2F8N - chains I and K of the 10 polymer chains in the assembly; structure by X-ray diffraction, 2.90 A resolution.

[Chain I]
Molecule: alpha-satellite DNA (146 bp)
Organism: Homo sapiens
Sequence (146 nucleotides; numbered 1 to 145 plus 1 insertion-coded residue; the number before each row is that of its first residue):
     1 ATCAATATCC ACCTGCAGAT TCTACCAAAA GTGTATTTGG AAACTGCTCC ATCAAAAGGC
    61 ATGTTCAGCG GAA
   73A T
    74 TCCGCTGAAC ATGCCTTTTG ATGGAGCAGT TTCCAAATAC ACTTTTGGTA GAATCTGCAG
   134 GTGGATATTG AT
Unresolved in the structure: 73A

[Chain K]
Protein: Histone H2A type 1
Organism: Mus musculus
UniProt: Q8CGP6 (H2A1H_MOUSE); aligned to UniProt positions 1-130 over residues 0-129 (the alignment contains insertions or deletions, so no single offset holds)
Amino-acid sequence (149 residues; each row starts with the number of its first residue; numbers below 1 keep their minus sign (Met-19 is residue -19)):
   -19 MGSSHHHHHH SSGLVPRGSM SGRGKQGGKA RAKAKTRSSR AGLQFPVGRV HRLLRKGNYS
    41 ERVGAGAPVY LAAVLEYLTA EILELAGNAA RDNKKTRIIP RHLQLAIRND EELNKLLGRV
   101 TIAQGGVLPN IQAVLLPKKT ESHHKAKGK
Unresolved in the structure: -19 to 13, 119-129
Sequence notes: cloning artifact (-19 to -16, -9 to -1); expression tag (-15 to -10)
UniProt features mapped onto this chain:
  - modified residue: Ser1 (N-acetylserine), Arg3 (Citrulline), Lys5 (N6-(2-hydroxyisobutyryl)lysine), Lys9 (N6-(2-hydroxyisobutyryl)lysine), Lys36 (N6-(2-hydroxyisobutyryl)lysine), Lys74 (N6-(2-hydroxyisobutyryl)lysine), Lys75 (N6-(2-hydroxyisobutyryl)lysine), Lys95 (N6-(2-hydroxyisobutyryl)lysine), Gln104 (N5-methylglutamine), Lys118 (N6-(2-hydroxyisobutyryl)lysine), Lys119 (N6-(beta-hydroxybutyryl)lysine), Thr120 (Phosphothreonine), Lys125 (N6-(beta-hydroxybutyryl)lysine)
  - cross-link (Glycyl lysine isopeptide (Lys-Gly)): Lys13 (interchain with G-Cter in ubiquitin), Lys15 (interchain with G-Cter in ubiquitin), Lys119 (interchain with G-Cter in ubiquitin)

[Interface between chain I and chain K]
Pairs across the interface - 12 pairs, chain I then chain K:
  DA11(I) with Lys74(K), salt bridge to the phosphate
  DA19(I) with Arg77(K), sugar contact
  DA29(I) with Gly28(K), sugar contact; Arg29(K), sugar contact; Arg32(K), salt bridge to the phosphate
  DA30(I) with Ala14(K), phosphate contact; Lys15(K), phosphate contact; Thr16(K), phosphate contact; Arg17(K), salt bridge to the phosphate
  DG31(I) with Ala14(K), phosphate contact; Lys15(K), hydrogen bond to the phosphate; Arg20(K), salt bridge to the phosphate
Interface residues without a listed pair, chain I (7 interface residues in all): DA28, DT38
Interface residues without a listed pair, chain K (12 interface residues in all): Ser18, Arg42

[Summary]
Chain I and chain K form an interface of 7 and 12 residues respectively, with 1 hydrogen bond and 4 salt
bridges. Polar contacts include DG31(I)-Lys15(K), DA11(I)-Lys74(K) and DA29(I)-Arg32(K).
Here chain I is alpha-satellite DNA (146 bp) (Homo sapiens) and chain K is Histone H2A type 1 (Mus musculus).
Entry 2F8N (2.9 Angstrom X-ray structure of hybrid macroH2A nucleosomes) was determined by X-ray diffraction.
